Entry 8YQW (electron microscopy, 2.68 A resolution); this record covers chains C and H of the 9 polymer chains in the assembly.

# Chain C
Protein: DNA-directed RNA polymerase RPB3-11 homolog
Source organism: African swine fever virus
UniProtKB: A0A2X0RUE7 (A0A2X0RUE7_ASF); numbering as in UniProt (aligned over 1-359)
Sequence (359 residues; each row starts with the number of its first residue):
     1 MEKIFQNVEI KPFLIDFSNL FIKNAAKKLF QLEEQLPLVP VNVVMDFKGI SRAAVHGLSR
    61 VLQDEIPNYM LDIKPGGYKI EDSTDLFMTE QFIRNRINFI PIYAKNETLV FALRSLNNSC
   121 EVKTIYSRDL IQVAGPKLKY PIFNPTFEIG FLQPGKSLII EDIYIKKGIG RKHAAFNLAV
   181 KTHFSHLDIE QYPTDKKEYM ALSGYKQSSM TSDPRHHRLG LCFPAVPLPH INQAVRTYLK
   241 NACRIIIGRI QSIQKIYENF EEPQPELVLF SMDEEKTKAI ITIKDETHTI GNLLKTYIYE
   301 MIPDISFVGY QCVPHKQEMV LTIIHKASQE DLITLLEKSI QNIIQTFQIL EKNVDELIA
Unresolved in the structure: 1-2

# Chain H
Protein: DNA-directed RNA polymerase RPB10 homolog
Source organism: African swine fever virus
UniProtKB: A0A0C5BCR6 (A0A0C5BCR6_ASF); residue numbers follow UniProt; this construct covers 1-80
Sequence (80 residues; numbered 1 to 80; the number before each row is that of its first residue):
     1 MLIPVVCFTC GFPIGTYAAI FDKARTEYIK TKMGGTLPQN IPLDASLQIE LKDLITALGI
    61 PMRVCCRTHL ITTLDYRKYY
Bound ions: Zn2+: Cys7, Cys10, Cys65, Cys66

# Interface between chain C and chain H
Residue-residue contacts - 65 pairs, chain C then chain H:
  Phe13(C) - Gly59(H)
  Phe13(C) - Pro61(H)  hydrophobic
  Leu14(C) - Leu58(H)
  Leu14(C) - Gly59(H)
  Ile15(C) - Tyr17(H)  hydrophobic
  Ile15(C) - Ala57(H)
  Ile15(C) - Leu58(H)
  Asp16(C) - Ala57(H)  hydrogen bond (backbone-backbone)
  Asn19(C) - Leu54(H)
  Asn19(C) - Ala57(H)
  Phe21(C) - Ala24(H)
  Phe21(C) - Glu27(H)
  Phe21(C) - Tyr28(H)
  Phe21(C) - Thr31(H)
  Phe21(C) - Leu54(H)  hydrophobic
  Ile22(C) - Ala24(H)  hydrophobic
  Ile22(C) - Leu54(H)
  Ile22(C) - Ala57(H)  hydrophobic
  Ile22(C) - Leu58(H)  hydrophobic
  Ala25(C) - Ile20(H)  hydrophobic
  Ala25(C) - Lys23(H)
  Ala25(C) - Ala24(H)
  Ala26(C) - Ile20(H)
  Lys28(C) - Lys23(H)
  Leu29(C) - Ala19(H)
  Leu29(C) - Ile20(H)  hydrophobic
  Leu29(C) - Lys23(H)
  Phe30(C) - Ala19(H)  hydrophobic
  Phe30(C) - Ile20(H)  hydrophobic
  Leu36(C) - Thr16(H)
  Pro40(C) - Phe12(H)  hydrophobic
  Pro40(C) - Tyr17(H)
  Phe87(C) - Met1(H)
  Phe87(C) - Tyr76(H)
  Phe87(C) - Tyr80(H)  hydrophobic
  Met88(C) - Met1(H)  hydrophobic
  Phe92(C) - Met1(H)  hydrophobic
  Arg96(C) - Leu2(H)
  Arg96(C) - Ile3(H)  hydrogen bond (side chain-backbone)
  Arg96(C) - Pro4(H)
  Arg96(C) - Val5(H)
  Phe99(C) - Val5(H)
  Phe99(C) - Val6(H)
  Ile100(C) - Val5(H)
  Pro101(C) - Pro13(H)  hydrophobic
  Thr124(C) - Arg77(H)  hydrogen bond
  Asn144(C) - Thr16(H)
  Thr146(C) - Gly15(H)
  Thr146(C) - Thr16(H)  hydrogen bond
  Phe147(C) - Val5(H)  hydrophobic
  Phe147(C) - Gly15(H)
  Phe147(C) - Thr16(H)
  Glu148(C) - Leu2(H)
  Glu148(C) - Ala19(H)
  Glu148(C) - Asp22(H)
  Glu148(C) - Arg77(H)  salt bridge
  Phe151(C) - Leu2(H)  hydrophobic
  Phe151(C) - Tyr76(H)  hydrophobic
  Phe151(C) - Arg77(H)
  Gln153(C) - Tyr80(H)
  Val180(C) - Cys10(H)
  Lys181(C) - Arg63(H)  hydrogen bond (backbone-side chain)
  Thr182(C) - Arg63(H)
  Cys222(C) - Phe12(H)  hydrophobic
  Pro224(C) - Pro13(H)
Other interface residues (no listed pair), chain C (39 interface residues in all): Asn24, Leu32, Val122, Tyr126, Ile149, Gly150
Other interface residues (no listed pair), chain H (32 interface residues in all): Gly11, Ala18, Asp53

# Overview
Chain C and chain H form an interface of 39 and 32 residues respectively; the contacts include 5 hydrogen
bonds and 1 salt bridge. Among the polar pairs are Glu148(C)-Arg77(H), Arg96(C)-Ile3(H) and
Thr124(C)-Arg77(H). The Zn2+ site is built by Cys7(H), Cys10(H), Cys65(H) and Cys66(H).
Here chain C is DNA-directed RNA polymerase RPB3-11 homolog and chain H is DNA-directed RNA polymerase RPB10
homolog, both from African swine fever virus. Entry 8YQW (ASFV RNA polymerase-M1249L complex3) was determined
by electron microscopy (same publication as 8YQT, 8YQU, 8YQV, 8YQX, 8YQY and 8YQZ).
